Entry 5LPU (X-ray diffraction, 2.10 A resolution); this record covers chains A and D of the 4 polymer chains in the assembly.

# Chain A
Protein: Annexin A2
Source organism: Homo sapiens
UniProt: P07355 (ANXA2_HUMAN); residues 2-339 here = UniProt positions 2-339
Sequence (339 residues; row label = number of the first residue in the row):
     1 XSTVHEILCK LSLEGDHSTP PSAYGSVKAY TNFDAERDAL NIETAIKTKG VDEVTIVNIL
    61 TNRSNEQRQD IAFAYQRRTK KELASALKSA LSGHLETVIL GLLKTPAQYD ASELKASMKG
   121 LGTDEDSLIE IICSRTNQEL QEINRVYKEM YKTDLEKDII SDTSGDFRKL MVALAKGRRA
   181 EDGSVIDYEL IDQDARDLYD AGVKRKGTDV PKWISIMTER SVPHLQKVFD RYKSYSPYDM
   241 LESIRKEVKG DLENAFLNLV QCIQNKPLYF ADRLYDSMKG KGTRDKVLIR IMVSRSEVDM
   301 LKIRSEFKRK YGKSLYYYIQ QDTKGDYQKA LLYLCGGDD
Unresolved in the structure: 1
Modified / non-standard residues: ACE (acetyl group) at position 1
Sequence notes: acetylation (1); engineered mutation Glu66 (Ala in P07355)
Bound ions: Ca2+ site 1: Gly50, Val51, Glu53; Ca2+ site 2: Lys88, Leu91, Glu96; Ca2+ site 3: Met118, Gly120, Asp162; Ca2+ site 4: Gly202, Arg205, Gly207, Glu247; Ca2+ site 5: Ser234, Met278, Gly280, Gly282, Asp322
Curated features (UniProtKB/Swiss-Prot):
  - region: Ser2 to Tyr24 (S100A10-binding site)
  - modified residue: Ser2 (N-acetylserine), Tyr24 (Phosphotyrosine), Ser26 (Phosphoserine), Lys49 (N6-acetyllysine), Lys152 (N6-acetyllysine), Ser184 (Phosphoserine), Tyr199 (Phosphotyrosine), Lys227 (N6-acetyllysine)
  - cross-link: Lys49 (Glycyl lysine isopeptide (Lys-Gly) (interchain with G-Cter in SUMO1))
  - natural variant: Val98 (V98L: Does not affect interaction with PCSK9)
  - mutagenesis: Tyr24 (Y24A: Abolishes heat stress-induced cell surface localization), Ser26 (S26E: Stronger interaction with S100A4), Lys28 to Glu36 (No effect on interaction with PCSK9), Arg37 to Lys47 (Slightly decreases interaction with PCSK9), Arg77 to Lys81 (Strongly decreases interaction with PCSK9), Arg77 to Lys80 (Decreases interaction with PCSK9. Strongly decreases interaction with PCSK9; when associated with K-88), Lys80 to Ala84 (No effect on interaction with PCSK9), Lys88 (K88A: Strongly decreases interaction with PCSK9; when associated with 77-A--A-80)
What the authors report for this chain:
  - post-translational modification sites: Ser2, Ser12, Tyr24, Ser26 (citing earlier work)
  - mutagenesis - S12E/S26E (20-fold): decreased binding to S100A10

# Chain D
Protein: Protein S100-A4
Source organism: Homo sapiens
UniProt: P26447 (S10A4_HUMAN); residue numbers follow UniProt; this construct covers 1-101
Sequence (104 residues; each row starts with the number of its first residue; numbers below 1 keep their minus sign (Gly-2 is residue -2)):
    -2 GSHMACPLEK ALDVMVSTFH KYSGKEGDKF KLNKSELKEL LTRELPSFLG KRTDEAAFQK
    58 LMSNLDSNRD NEVDFQEYCV FLSCIAMMCN EFFEGFPDKQ PRKK
Unresolved in the structure: -2, 94-101
Sequence notes: expression tag (-2 to 0)
Bound ions: Ca2+ site 1: Ser20, Glu23, Asp25, Lys28, Glu33; Ca2+ site 2: Asp63, Asn65, Asp67, Glu69, Glu74
Curated features (UniProtKB/Swiss-Prot):
  - binding site (Ca(2+)): Lys28, Glu33, Asp63, Asn65, Asp67, Glu69, Glu74
  - modified residue: Ala2 (N-acetylalanine), Lys7 (N6-acetyllysine), Lys35 (N6-acetyllysine)

# Interface between chain A and chain D
Pairs across the interface (9; chain A residue first):
  Thr3(A) - Asp10(D)
  Val4(A) - Glu6(D)
  Val4(A) - Leu9(D)  hydrophobic
  Val4(A) - Asp10(D)  hydrogen bond (backbone-side chain)
  His5(A) - Ser-1(D)
  His5(A) - Glu6(D)  salt bridge
  Glu36(A) - Met1(D)
  Arg77(A) - Met1(D)
  Arg77(A) - Cys3(D)  hydrogen bond
Interface residues without a listed pair, chain A (6 interface residues in all): Phe73
Interface residues without a listed pair, chain D (8 interface residues in all): Ala2, Pro4

# In short
Chain A and chain D form an interface of 6 and 8 residues respectively; the contacts include 2 hydrogen bonds
and 1 salt bridge. Polar contacts include His5(A)-Glu6(D), Val4(A)-Asp10(D) and Arg77(A)-Cys3(D). From the
paper: S12E/S26E of chain A reduce binding to S100A10; modification sites Ser2(A), Ser12(A) and Tyr24(A) among
others.
Chain A is Annexin A2 and chain D is Protein S100-A4, both from Homo sapiens; the structure, Crystal structure
of Annexin A2 complexed with S100A4, was determined by X-ray diffraction, deposited together with 5LPX, 5LQ0
and 5LQ2.
